Entry 5HX2 (electron microscopy, 3.80 A resolution); this record covers chains A and H of the 9 polymer chains in the assembly.

# Chain A
Protein: Baseplate wedge protein gp7
From: Enterobacteria phage T4
UniProt: P19061 (BP07_BPT4); numbering as in UniProt (aligned over 1-1032)
Amino-acid sequence (1032 residues; row label = number of the first residue in the row):
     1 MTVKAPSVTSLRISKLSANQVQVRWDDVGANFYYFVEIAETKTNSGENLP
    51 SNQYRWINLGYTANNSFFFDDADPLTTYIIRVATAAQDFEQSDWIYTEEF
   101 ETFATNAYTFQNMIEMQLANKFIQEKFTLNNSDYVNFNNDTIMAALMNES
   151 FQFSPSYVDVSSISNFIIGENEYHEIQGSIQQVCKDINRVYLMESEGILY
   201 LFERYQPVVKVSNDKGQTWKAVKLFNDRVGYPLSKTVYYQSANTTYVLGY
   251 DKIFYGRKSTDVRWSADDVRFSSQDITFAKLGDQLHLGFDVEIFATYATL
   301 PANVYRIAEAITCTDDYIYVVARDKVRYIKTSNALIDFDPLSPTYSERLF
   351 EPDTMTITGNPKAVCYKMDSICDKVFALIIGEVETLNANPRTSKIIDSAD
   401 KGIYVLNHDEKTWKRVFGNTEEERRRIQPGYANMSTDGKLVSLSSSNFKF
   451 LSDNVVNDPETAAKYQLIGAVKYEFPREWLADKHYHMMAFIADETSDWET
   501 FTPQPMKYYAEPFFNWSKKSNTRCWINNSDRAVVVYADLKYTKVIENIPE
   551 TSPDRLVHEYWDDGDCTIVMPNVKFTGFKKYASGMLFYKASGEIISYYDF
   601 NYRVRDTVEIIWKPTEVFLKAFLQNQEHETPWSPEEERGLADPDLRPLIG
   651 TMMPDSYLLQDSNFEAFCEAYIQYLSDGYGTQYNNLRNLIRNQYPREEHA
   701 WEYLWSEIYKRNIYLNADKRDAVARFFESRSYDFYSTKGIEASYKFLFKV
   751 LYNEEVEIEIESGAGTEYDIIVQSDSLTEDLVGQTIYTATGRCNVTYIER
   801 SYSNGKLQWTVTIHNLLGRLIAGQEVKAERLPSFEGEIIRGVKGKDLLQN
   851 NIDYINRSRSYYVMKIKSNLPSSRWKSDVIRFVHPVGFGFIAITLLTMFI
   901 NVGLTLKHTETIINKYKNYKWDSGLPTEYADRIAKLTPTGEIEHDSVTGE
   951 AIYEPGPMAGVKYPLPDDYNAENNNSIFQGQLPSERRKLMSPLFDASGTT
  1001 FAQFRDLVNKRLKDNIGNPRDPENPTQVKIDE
Unresolved in the structure: 1-2

# Chain H
Protein: Baseplate wedge protein gp10
From: Enterobacteria phage T4
UniProt: P10928 (BP10_BPT4); residue numbers follow UniProt; this construct covers 1-602
Amino-acid sequence (602 residues; row label = number of the first residue in the row):
     1 MKQNINIGNVVDDGTGDYLRKGGIKINENFDELYYELGDGDVPYSAGAWK
    51 TYNASSGQTLTAEWGKSYAINTSSGRVTINLPKGTVNDYNKVIRARDVFA
   101 TWNVNPVTLVAASGDTIKGSAVPVEINVRFSDLELVYCAPGRWEYVKNKQ
   151 IDKITSSDISNVARKEFLVEVQGQTDFLDVFRGTSYNVNNIRVKHRGNEL
   201 YYGDVFSENSDFGSPGENEGELVPLDGFNIRLRQPCNIGDTVQIETFMDG
   251 VSQWRSSYTRRQIRLLDSKLTSKTSLEGSIYVTDLSTMKSIPFSAFGLIP
   301 GEPINPNSLEVRFNGILQELAGTVGMPLFHCVGADSDDEVECSVLGGTWE
   351 QSHTDYSVETDENGIPEILHFDSVFEHGDIINITWFNNDLGTLLTKDEII
   401 DETDNLYVSQGPGVDISGDVNLTDFDKIGWPNVEAVQSYQRAFNAVSNIF
   451 DTIYPIGTIYENAVNPNNPVTYMGFGSWKLFGQGKVLVGWNEDISDPNFA
   501 LNNNDLDSGGNPSHTAGGTGGSTSVTLENANLPATETDEEVLIVDENGSV
   551 IVGGCQYDPDESGPIYTKYREAKASTNSTHTPPTSITNIQPYITVYRWIR
   601 IA
Unresolved in the structure: 144-405

# Chain A / chain H interface
Residue-residue contacts (32; chain A residue first):
  Tyr205(A) - Pro559(H)
  Gln206(A) - Gln556(H)
  Pro207(A) - Cys555(H)
  Pro207(A) - Gln556(H)
  Val208(A) - Gly554(H)
  Val208(A) - Cys555(H)  hydrophobic
  Arg306(A) - Asp560(H)  hydrogen bond (side chain-backbone)
  Arg306(A) - Glu561(H)
  Tyr919(A) - Tyr18(H)
  Tyr919(A) - Leu19(H)  hydrogen bond (backbone-backbone)
  Tyr919(A) - Arg20(H)  hydrogen bond (backbone-backbone)
  Lys920(A) - Thr15(H)
  Lys920(A) - Asp17(H)
  Lys920(A) - Leu19(H)
  Trp921(A) - Ile7(H)
  Trp921(A) - Asn9(H)
  Trp921(A) - Asp17(H)
  Trp921(A) - Leu19(H)
  Trp921(A) - Gly22(H)
  Asp922(A) - Asn9(H)
  Asp922(A) - Asp13(H)
  Asp922(A) - Asp17(H)
  Asn974(A) - Asp12(H)
  Ser976(A) - Asp12(H)  hydrogen bond (side chain-backbone)
  Ser976(A) - Asp13(H)
  Ile977(A) - Gly14(H)
  Glu985(A) - Asp12(H)
  Glu985(A) - Asp13(H)  hydrogen bond (backbone-backbone)
  Arg986(A) - Asp13(H)
  Phe1001(A) - Arg20(H)
  Ala1002(A) - Arg20(H)  hydrogen bond (backbone-backbone)
  Ala1002(A) - Lys21(H)
Interface residues without a listed pair, chain A (18 interface residues in all): Ser923, Gln1003
Interface residues without a listed pair, chain H (21 interface residues in all): Gly8, Val10, Val11

# In short
The interface between chain A and chain H involves 18 residues on one side and 21 on the other, with 6
hydrogen bonds. Polar contacts include Arg306(A)-Asp560(H), Ser976(A)-Asp12(H) and Tyr919(A)-Leu19(H).
Chain A is Baseplate wedge protein gp7 and chain H is Baseplate wedge protein gp10, both from Enterobacteria
phage T4; the structure, In vitro assembled star-shaped hubless T4 baseplate, was determined by electron
microscopy.
